PDB entry 5U5I | X-ray diffraction, 2.20 A resolution | chains A and B

Chain A (and B):
Name: HTPA Reductase
From: Selaginella moellendorffii
Notes: chain B of this document is another copy of the same molecule, construct and numbering; everything in this record applies to it too
UniProt: D8R6G2 (D8R6G2_SELML); residue numbers follow UniProt; this construct covers 11-288
Sequence (278 residues; each row starts with the number of its first residue):
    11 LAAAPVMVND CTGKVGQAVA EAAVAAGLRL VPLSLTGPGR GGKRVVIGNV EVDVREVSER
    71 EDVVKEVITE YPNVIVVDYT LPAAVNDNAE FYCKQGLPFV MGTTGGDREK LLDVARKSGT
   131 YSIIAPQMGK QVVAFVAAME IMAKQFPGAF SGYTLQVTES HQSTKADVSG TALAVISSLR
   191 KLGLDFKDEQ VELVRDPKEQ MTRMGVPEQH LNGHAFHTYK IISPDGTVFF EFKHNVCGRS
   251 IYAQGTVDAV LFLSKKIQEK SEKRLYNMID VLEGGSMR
Disordered / not traced: 11-12, 173-176 (chain B: fully traced)
Modified / non-standard residues: Mse17, Mse111, Mse138, Mse149, Mse152, Mse211, Mse214, Mse278, Mse287 (selenomethionine; parent Met)
Residues lining bound ligands:
  - Ca2+ (CA): Thr22, Arg50, Lys53
  - NAD (nicotinamide-adenine-dinucleotide): Asp20, Thr22, Gly23, Lys24, Val25, Gly26, Leu45, Thr46, Gly47, Pro48, Arg50, Val67, Tyr89, Thr90, Leu91, Pro92, Ala94, Asn98, Gly112, Thr113, Thr114, Ala135, Pro136, Gln137, Mse138, Gly139, Tyr252

How chain A and chain B interact:
Pairs across the interface (77):
  Lys140(A) with Ala159(B)
  Gln141(A) with Ala159(B), hydrogen bond (side chain-backbone); Phe160(B); Tyr163(B), hydrogen bond; Phe240(B)
  Val142(A) with Phe240(B)
  Ala144(A) with Phe156(B)
  Phe145(A) with Mse152(B); Phe240(B), hydrophobic; Phe242(B), hydrophobic
  Ala147(A) with Phe156(B), hydrophobic
  Ala148(A) with Ala148(B); Mse152(B), hydrophobic
  Mse149(A) with Ala148(B), hydrophobic; Mse149(B), hydrophobic
  Ile151(A) with Ile151(B), hydrophobic; Gln155(B)
  Mse152(A) with Ala144(B); Ala148(B), hydrophobic; Ile151(B), hydrophobic
  Gln155(A) with Ile151(B); Ile279(B); Glu283(B), hydrogen bond
  Phe156(A) with Ala144(B), hydrophobic; Ala147(B), hydrophobic; Leu282(B), hydrophobic; Glu283(B)
  Pro157(A) with Gly285(B); Ser286(B)
  Gly158(A) with Ser286(B)
  Ala159(A) with Lys140(B); Gln141(B), hydrogen bond (backbone-side chain); Leu282(B), hydrophobic
  Phe160(A) with Gln141(B)
  Tyr163(A) with Gln141(B), hydrogen bond
  Asp235(A) with Ser250(B), hydrogen bond
  Thr237(A) with Asn245(B); Val246(B); Cys247(B), hydrogen bond (backbone-backbone); Ser250(B), hydrogen bond
  Val238(A) with Asn245(B); Ile251(B), hydrophobic
  Phe239(A) with His244(B); Asn245(B), hydrogen bond (backbone-backbone)
  Phe240(A) with Gln141(B); Val142(B); Phe145(B), hydrophobic; Lys243(B); His244(B)
  Glu241(A) with Glu241(B); Phe242(B); Lys243(B), hydrogen bond (backbone-backbone)
  Phe242(A) with Phe145(B), hydrophobic; Glu241(B); Phe242(B), hydrophobic
  Lys243(A) with Phe239(B); Phe240(B); Glu241(B), salt bridge
  His244(A) with Phe239(B); Phe240(B)
  Asn245(A) with Thr237(B); Val238(B); Phe239(B), hydrogen bond (backbone-backbone)
  Val246(A) with Thr237(B)
  Cys247(A) with Thr237(B), hydrogen bond (backbone-backbone)
  Ser250(A) with Asp235(B), hydrogen bond; Thr237(B)
  Ile251(A) with Val238(B), hydrophobic
  Leu282(A) with Phe156(B), hydrophobic; Ala159(B), hydrophobic
  Glu283(A) with Gln155(B); Phe156(B)
  Gly285(A) with Pro157(B)
  Ser286(A) with Pro157(B); Gly158(B); Ser161(B)
  Arg288(A) with Ser161(B)
Interface residues without a listed pair, chain A (38 interface residues in all): Ser161, Ile279

Summary:
38 residues of chain A face 37 of chain B across their interface, with 13 hydrogen bonds and 1 salt bridge.
Polar contacts include Lys243(A)-Glu241(B), Gln141(A)-Ala159(B) and Gln141(A)-Tyr163(B). Bound to chain A: NAD
and Ca2+.
Both chains are HTPA Reductase (Selaginella moellendorffii). Entry 5U5I (The dimeric crystal structure of the
selenomethionine derivative of HTPA Reductase from Sellaginella moellendorffii) was determined by X-ray
diffraction together with 5UGJ and 5U5N from the same study.
